2B3B - chain A; structure by X-ray diffraction, 1.95 A resolution.

Chain A:
Name: glucose-binding protein
Organism: Thermus thermophilus HB27
UniProtKB: Q72KX2 (Q72KX2_THET2); residues 2-394 here correspond to UniProt positions 22-414 (UniProt number = residue number + 20)
Sequence (400 residues; numbered 1 to 400; the number before each row is that of its first residue):
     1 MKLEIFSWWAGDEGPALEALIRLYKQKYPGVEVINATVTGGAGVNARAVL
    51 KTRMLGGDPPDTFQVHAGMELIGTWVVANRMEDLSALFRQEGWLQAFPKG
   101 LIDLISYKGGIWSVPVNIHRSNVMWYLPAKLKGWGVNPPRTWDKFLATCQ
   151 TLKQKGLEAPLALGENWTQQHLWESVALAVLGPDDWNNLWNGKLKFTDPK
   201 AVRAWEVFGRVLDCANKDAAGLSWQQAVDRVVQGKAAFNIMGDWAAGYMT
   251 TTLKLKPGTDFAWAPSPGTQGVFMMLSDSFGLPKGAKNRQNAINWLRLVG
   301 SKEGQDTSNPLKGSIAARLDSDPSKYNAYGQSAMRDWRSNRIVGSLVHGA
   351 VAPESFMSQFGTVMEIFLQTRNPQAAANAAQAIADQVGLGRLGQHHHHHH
Disordered / not traced: 393-400
Construct notes: initiating methionine (1); expression tag (395-400)
Small-molecule neighbours: alpha-D-glucopyranose (GLC): Trp8, Trp9, Glu13, Gly41, Ala42, Gln64, His66, His119, Trp167, Trp224, Trp244, Leu276, Asp278, Lys312, His348

Overview:
Bound to chain A: alpha-D-glucopyranose.
Chain A is glucose-binding protein (Thermus thermophilus HB27); the structure, Thermus thermophilus
Glucose/Galactose Binding Protein With Bound Glucose, was determined by X-ray diffraction together with 2B3F
from the same study.
